Entry 3RWU (X-ray diffraction, 2.33 A resolution); this record covers chains A and P of the 3 polymer chains in the assembly.

# Chain A
Molecule: DNA polymerase
Source organism: Enterobacteria phage RB69
Notes: EC 2.7.7.7
Reference sequence: Q38087 (DPOL_BPR69); residue numbers follow UniProt; this construct covers 1-901
Sequence (901 residues; numbered 1 to 901; the number before each row is that of its first residue):
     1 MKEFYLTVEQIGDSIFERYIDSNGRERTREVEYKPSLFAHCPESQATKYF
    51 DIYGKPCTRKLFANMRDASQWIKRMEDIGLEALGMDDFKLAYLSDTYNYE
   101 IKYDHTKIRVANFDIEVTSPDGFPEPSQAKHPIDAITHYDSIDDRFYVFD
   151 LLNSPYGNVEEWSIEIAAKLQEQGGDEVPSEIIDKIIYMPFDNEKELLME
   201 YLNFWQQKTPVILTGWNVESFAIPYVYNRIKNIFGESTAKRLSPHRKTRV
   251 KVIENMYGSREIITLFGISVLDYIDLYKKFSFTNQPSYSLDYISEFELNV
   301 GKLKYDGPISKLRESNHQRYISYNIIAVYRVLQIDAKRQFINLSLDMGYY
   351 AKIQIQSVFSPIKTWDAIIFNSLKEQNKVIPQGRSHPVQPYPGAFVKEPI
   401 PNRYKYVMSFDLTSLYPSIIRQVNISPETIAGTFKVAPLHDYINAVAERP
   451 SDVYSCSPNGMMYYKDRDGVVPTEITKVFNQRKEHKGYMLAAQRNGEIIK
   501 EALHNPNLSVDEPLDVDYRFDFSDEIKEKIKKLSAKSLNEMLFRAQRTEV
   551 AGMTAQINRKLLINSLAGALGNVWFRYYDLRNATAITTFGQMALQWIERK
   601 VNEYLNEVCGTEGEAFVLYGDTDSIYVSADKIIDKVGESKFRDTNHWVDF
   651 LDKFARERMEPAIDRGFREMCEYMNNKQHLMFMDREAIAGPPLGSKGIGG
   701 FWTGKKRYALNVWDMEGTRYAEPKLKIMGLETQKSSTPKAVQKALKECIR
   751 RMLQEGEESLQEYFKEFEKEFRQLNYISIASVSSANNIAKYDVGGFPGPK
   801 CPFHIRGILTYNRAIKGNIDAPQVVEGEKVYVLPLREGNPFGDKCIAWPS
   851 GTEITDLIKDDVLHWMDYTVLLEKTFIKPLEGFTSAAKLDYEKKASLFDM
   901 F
Sequence notes: conflict Ala222 (Asp in Q38087), Ala327 (Asp in Q38087); engineered mutation Ala567 (Tyr in Q38087)
Bound ions: Ca2+ site 1 near Glu116 (its only coordinating residue here); Ca2+ site 2: Asp411, Leu412, Asp623 (together with ATP); Ca2+ site 3: Asp411, Asp623 (together with ATP); Ca2+ site 4: Asn505, Asn507, Lys531
Small-molecule neighbours: ATP (adenosine-5'-triphosphate): Asp411, Leu412, Thr413, Ser414, Leu415, Tyr416, Pro417, Arg482, Lys486, Lys560, Leu561, Asn564, Thr622, Asp623
UniProt features mapped onto this chain:
  - region: Thr248 to Thr264 (Beta hairpin), Lys705 to Tyr708 (Binding of DNA in B-conformation), Leu897 to Phe901 (Interaction with the polymerase clamp)
  - binding site (Mg(2+)): Asp114, Glu116, Asp411, Leu412, Asp623
  - binding site (substrate): Ser414 to Tyr416, Arg482, Lys560
  - site: Asp621 (Optimization of metal coordination by the polymerase active site), Lys706 (Optimization of metal coordination by the polymerase active site), Asp714 (Essential for viral replication)
  - mutagenesis: Leu415 (L415A/G: Decreases base selectivity by several hundred fold; L415G/F: Increased misinsertion, increased mismatch extension and inefficient proofreading; L415M: No effect on base selectivity), Leu561 (L561A: No effect on the ability to recognize damaged DNA. Increase in probability of nucleotide incorporation), Ser565 (S565G: Increased incorporation efficiency of correct dNMPs; when associated with A-567), Asp621 (D621A: Drastic decrease in the efficiency of incorporation of dGMP), Lys706 (K706A: Almost complete loss of polymerase activity), Asp714 (D714A: Complete loss of viral replication)

# Chain P
Molecule: 13-nt DNA strand
Sequence (13 nucleotides; row label = number of the first residue in the row):
   103 GCGGACTGCTTAC
Modified positions: DOC (2',3'-dideoxycytidine-5'-monophosphate) at position 115

# Interface between chain A and chain P
Contacting residue pairs (26):
  Asn284(A) - DT112(P)  sugar contact
  Asn284(A) - DT113(P)  hydrogen bond to the phosphate
  Asp621(A) - DOC_115(P)  sugar contact
  Thr622(A) - DOC_115(P)  sugar contact
  Asp623(A) - DOC_115(P)  sugar contact
  Tyr626(A) - DOC_115(P)  phosphate contact
  Lys706(A) - DA114(P)  hydrogen bond to the base
  Tyr708(A) - DOC_115(P)  hydrogen bond to the phosphate
  Met728(A) - DA114(P)  phosphate contact
  Met728(A) - DOC_115(P)  phosphate contact
  Gly729(A) - DT113(P)  phosphate contact
  Gly729(A) - DA114(P)  hydrogen bond to the phosphate
  Gln733(A) - DT113(P)  sugar contact
  Gln733(A) - DA114(P)  phosphate contact
  Lys734(A) - DT113(P)  phosphate contact
  Ser735(A) - DT112(P)  phosphate contact
  Ser735(A) - DT113(P)  hydrogen bond to the phosphate
  Ser783(A) - DC111(P)  phosphate contact
  Ser783(A) - DT112(P)  phosphate contact
  Ser784(A) - DC111(P)  phosphate contact
  Ser784(A) - DT112(P)  hydrogen bond to the phosphate
  Asn786(A) - DC111(P)  hydrogen bond to the phosphate
  Tyr791(A) - DT109(P)  hydrogen bond to the phosphate
  Tyr791(A) - DG110(P)  hydrogen bond to the phosphate
  His804(A) - DG110(P)  phosphate contact
  His804(A) - DC111(P)  salt bridge to the phosphate
Also at the interface, not in a pair above, chain A (25 interface residues in all): Ile727, Ser736, Val782, Ala785, Lys790, Lys800, Pro802, Lys829

# Summary
25 residues of chain A face 7 of chain P across their interface, with 9 hydrogen bonds and 1 salt bridge.
Polar contacts include Lys706(A)-DA114(P), Asn284(A)-DT113(P) and Tyr708(A)-DOC_115(P). Ligands of chain A:
ATP.
Here chain A is DNA polymerase (Enterobacteria phage RB69) and chain P is a 13-nt DNA strand. Entry 3RWU (RB69
DNA Polymerase (Y567A) Ternary Complex with dATP Opposite Difluorotoluene Nucleoside) was determined by X-ray
diffraction, deposited together with 3QEP.
